Entry 2WBF (X-ray diffraction, 1.60 A resolution); this record covers chain X.

Chain X:
Molecule: Serine-repeat antigen protein
Organism: Plasmodium falciparum
Notes: fragment: serine-protease domain, residues 555-819
UniProt: P69193 (SERA_PLAFD); residues 563-827 here correspond to UniProt positions 555-819 (UniProt number = residue number - 8)
Chain sequence (265 residues; each row starts with the number of its first residue):
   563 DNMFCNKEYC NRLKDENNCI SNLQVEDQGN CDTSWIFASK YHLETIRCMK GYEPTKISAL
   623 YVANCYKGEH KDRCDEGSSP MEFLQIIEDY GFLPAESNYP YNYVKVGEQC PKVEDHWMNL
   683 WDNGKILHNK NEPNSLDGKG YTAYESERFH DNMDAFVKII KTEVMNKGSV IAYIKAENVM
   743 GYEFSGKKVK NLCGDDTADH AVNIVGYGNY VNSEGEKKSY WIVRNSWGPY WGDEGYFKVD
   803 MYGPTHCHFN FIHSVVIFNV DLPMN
Sequence notes: conflict K752 (Gln744 in P69193)
Cystine bridges: C567-C572, C581-C610, C593-C636, C627-C672, C755-C809
Ion coordination: Ca2+ site 1: E709, D758; Ca2+ site 2: E739, N740, D757, G777

Overview:
E709 and D758 form the Ca2+ site 1. The Ca2+ site 2 is built by E739, N740, D757 and G777.
Chain X is Serine-repeat antigen protein (Plasmodium falciparum); the structure, Crystal Structure Analysis of
SERA5E from plasmodium falciparum with loop 690-700 ordered, was determined by X-ray diffraction, deposited
together with 3CH2 and 3CH3.
